Entry 4CDX (X-ray diffraction, 2.80 A resolution); this record covers chains A and B of the 4 polymer chains in the assembly.

# Chain A
Name: VP1
Organism: Enterovirus A71
Reference sequence: B2ZUN0 (B2ZUN0_9ENTO); residues 1-297 here correspond to UniProt positions 566-862 (UniProt number = residue number + 565)
Chain sequence (297 residues; row label = number of the first residue in the row):
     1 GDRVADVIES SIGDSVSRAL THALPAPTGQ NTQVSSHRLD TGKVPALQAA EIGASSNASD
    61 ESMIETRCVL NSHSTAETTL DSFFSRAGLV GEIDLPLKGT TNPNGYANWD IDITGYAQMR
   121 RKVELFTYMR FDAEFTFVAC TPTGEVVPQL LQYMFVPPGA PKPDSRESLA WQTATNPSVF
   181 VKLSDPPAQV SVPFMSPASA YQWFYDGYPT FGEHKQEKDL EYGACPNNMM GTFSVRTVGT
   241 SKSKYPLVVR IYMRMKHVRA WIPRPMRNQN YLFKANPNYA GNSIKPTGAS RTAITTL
Metal / ion sites: Na+ near Gln189 (its only coordinating residue here)
Small-molecule neighbours: JF0 (1-(5-((3'-methyl-[1,1'-biphenyl]-4-yl)oxy)pentyl)-3-(): Ile111, Asp112, Ile113, Thr114, Phe131, Phe135, Phe137, Tyr153, Met154, Phe155, Pro177, Val179, Val192, Met195, Tyr201, Gln202, Trp203, Asn228, Met230, Phe233, Met253
Reported in the primary citation:
  - binding site for JF0: Ile113, Phe135, Phe155

# Chain B
Name: VP2
Organism: Enterovirus A71
Reference sequence: B2ZUN0 (B2ZUN0_9ENTO); residues 1-254 here correspond to UniProt positions 70-323 (UniProt number = residue number + 69)
Chain sequence (254 residues; row label = number of the first residue in the row):
     1 SPSAEACGYS DRVAQLTIGN STITTQEAAN IIVGYGEWPS YCSDSDATAV DKPTRPDVSV
    61 NRFYTLDTKL WEKSSKGWYW KFPDVLTETG VFGQNAQFHY LYRSGFCIHV QCNASKFHQG
   121 ALLVAVLPEY VIGTVAGGTG TEDTHPPYKQ TQPGADGFEL QHPYVLDAGI PISQLTVCPH
   181 QWINLRTNNC ATIIVPYINA LPFDSALNHC NFGLLVVPIS PLDYDQGATP VIPITITLAP
   241 MCSEFAGLRQ AVTQ
Unresolved in the structure: 1-9

# Chain A / chain B interface
Contacting residue pairs (125; chain A residue first):
  Ser11(A) - Tyr41(B)
  Ile12(A) - Tyr41(B)  hydrophobic
  Ile12(A) - Arg55(B)
  Ile12(A) - Asp57(B)
  Gly13(A) - Tyr41(B)
  Asp14(A) - Ser40(B)
  Asp14(A) - Tyr41(B)  hydrogen bond (backbone-backbone)
  Ser15(A) - Tyr41(B)
  Ser15(A) - Ser43(B)
  Ser17(A) - Ser40(B)
  Arg18(A) - Glu37(B)
  Arg18(A) - Trp38(B)  hydrogen bond (backbone-backbone)
  Ala19(A) - Gly36(B)
  Leu20(A) - Val33(B)  hydrophobic
  Leu20(A) - Gly36(B)  hydrogen bond (backbone-backbone)
  Leu20(A) - Trp38(B)
  Ala50(A) - Trp182(B)
  Glu51(A) - Gln181(B)
  Glu51(A) - Trp182(B)  hydrogen bond (backbone-backbone)
  Glu51(A) - Asn184(B)  hydrogen bond
  Glu51(A) - Thr187(B)  hydrogen bond
  Glu51(A) - Asn188(B)
  Ile52(A) - Ala29(B)
  Ile52(A) - Asn30(B)
  Ile52(A) - Ile32(B)
  Ile52(A) - His180(B)
  Ile52(A) - Gln181(B)  hydrogen bond (backbone-side chain)
  Gly53(A) - His180(B)
  Thr127(A) - Glu129(B)
  Tyr128(A) - Glu129(B)  hydrogen bond
  Tyr128(A) - Ile198(B)
  Tyr128(A) - Asn199(B)
  Tyr128(A) - Ala200(B)  hydrophobic
  Ala198(A) - Leu201(B)  hydrophobic
  Ser199(A) - Ala200(B)  hydrogen bond (backbone-backbone)
  Ala200(A) - Ala200(B)
  Gln202(A) - Glu129(B)  hydrogen bond
  Phe204(A) - Glu129(B)
  Phe204(A) - Val131(B)  hydrophobic
  Tyr205(A) - Glu129(B)
  Tyr205(A) - Val131(B)
  Tyr205(A) - Asn208(B)
  Tyr205(A) - His209(B)
  Asp206(A) - Lys81(B)  salt bridge
  Asp206(A) - Glu129(B)  hydrogen bond (backbone-side chain)
  Asp206(A) - Tyr130(B)
  Asp206(A) - Val131(B)
  Asp206(A) - His209(B)
  Asp206(A) - Cys210(B)  hydrogen bond (backbone-backbone)
  Gly207(A) - Asn208(B)
  Tyr208(A) - Tyr148(B)
  Tyr208(A) - Thr151(B)  hydrogen bond
  Tyr208(A) - Gln152(B)
  Tyr208(A) - Asn208(B)  hydrogen bond (backbone-backbone)
  Thr210(A) - Asn208(B)
  Phe211(A) - Ser205(B)
  Phe211(A) - Asn208(B)
  Phe211(A) - Gln254(B)
  Gly212(A) - Gln254(B)  hydrogen bond (backbone-backbone)
  Glu213(A) - Gln254(B)
  His214(A) - Tyr148(B)
  His214(A) - Gln254(B)
  Asp219(A) - His145(B)
  Asp219(A) - Pro146(B)
  Asp219(A) - Pro147(B)
  Leu220(A) - His145(B)
  Tyr222(A) - Lys81(B)
  Tyr222(A) - Tyr130(B)
  Tyr222(A) - Val131(B)
  Tyr222(A) - Ile132(B)  hydrogen bond (side chain-backbone)
  Tyr222(A) - Pro146(B)  hydrophobic
  Tyr222(A) - Thr151(B)
  Ile262(A) - Tyr35(B)
  Ile262(A) - Pro128(B)  hydrophobic
  Ile262(A) - Ile198(B)  hydrophobic
  Pro263(A) - Val177(B)  hydrophobic
  Arg264(A) - Pro128(B)  hydrogen bond (side chain-backbone)
  Arg264(A) - Glu129(B)  hydrogen bond (side chain-backbone)
  Pro265(A) - Ile170(B)
  Pro265(A) - Pro171(B)
  Pro265(A) - Gln174(B)
  Pro265(A) - Leu175(B)
  Met266(A) - Pro171(B)
  Met266(A) - Gln174(B)  hydrogen bond (backbone-side chain)
  Arg267(A) - Ala168(B)  hydrogen bond (side chain-backbone)
  Arg267(A) - Gly169(B)
  Asn268(A) - Val165(B)
  Asn268(A) - Gly169(B)  hydrogen bond (backbone-backbone)
  Asn268(A) - Ile170(B)
  Asn268(A) - Pro171(B)
  Gln269(A) - Val165(B)
  Gln269(A) - Gly169(B)
  Leu272(A) - Ala136(B)  hydrophobic
  Leu272(A) - Gly140(B)
  Phe273(A) - Gly140(B)
  Phe273(A) - Glu142(B)
  Phe273(A) - Asp143(B)
  Asn276(A) - Asp143(B)  hydrogen bond
  Asn276(A) - His145(B)
  Pro277(A) - Val131(B)
  Pro277(A) - Gly133(B)
  Pro277(A) - Ala168(B)
  Asn278(A) - Gly133(B)
  Asn278(A) - Thr134(B)  hydrogen bond (side chain-backbone)
  Asn278(A) - Asp143(B)
  Asn278(A) - Thr144(B)  hydrogen bond (side chain-backbone)
  Tyr279(A) - Thr134(B)  hydrogen bond (backbone-backbone)
  Tyr279(A) - Val135(B)
  Tyr279(A) - Ala136(B)
  Tyr279(A) - His162(B)  hydrogen bond
  Tyr279(A) - Val165(B)  hydrophobic
  Tyr279(A) - Asp167(B)
  Tyr279(A) - Ala168(B)
  Tyr279(A) - Gly169(B)
  Ala280(A) - Val135(B)
  Ala280(A) - Gly138(B)
  Gly281(A) - Val135(B)  hydrogen bond (backbone-backbone)
  Gly281(A) - Gly138(B)
  Asn282(A) - Gly138(B)  hydrogen bond (backbone-backbone)
  Asn282(A) - Thr139(B)
  Ile284(A) - His162(B)
  Ile284(A) - Val165(B)  hydrophobic
  Pro286(A) - Tyr164(B)
  Thr287(A) - Tyr164(B)  hydrogen bond (backbone-side chain)
  Thr287(A) - Pro171(B)
Interface residues without a listed pair, chain A (58 interface residues in all): Val16, Thr21, Gln216, Asn227, Ser283, Lys285
Interface residues without a listed pair, chain B (68 interface residues in all): Cys42, Tyr100, Leu127, Thr141, Cys178, Leu207, Arg249

# Summary
Chain A and chain B form an interface of 58 and 68 residues respectively, with 29 hydrogen bonds and 1 salt
bridge. Among the polar pairs are Asp206(A)-Lys81(B), Glu51(A)-Asn184(B) and Glu51(A)-Thr187(B). Chain A binds
compound JF0. From the paper: a binding site for JF0 at Ile113(A), Phe135(A) and Phe155(A).
Chain A is VP1 and chain B is VP2, both from Enterovirus A71; the structure, Crystal structure of human
Enterovirus 71 in complex with the uncoating inhibitor GPP12, was determined by X-ray diffraction (same
publication as 4CDQ, 4CDU, 4CDW, 4CEW and 4CEY).
